PDB entry 6MAJ | X-ray diffraction, 2.14 A resolution | chains A and B

== Chain A ==
Molecule: Histone acetyltransferase KAT7
Organism: Homo sapiens
Notes: EC 2.3.1.48
Reference sequence: O95251 (KAT7_HUMAN), isoform O95251-3; residues 336-609 here correspond to UniProt positions 167-440 (UniProt number = residue number - 169)
Chain sequence (279 residues; each row starts with the number of its first residue):
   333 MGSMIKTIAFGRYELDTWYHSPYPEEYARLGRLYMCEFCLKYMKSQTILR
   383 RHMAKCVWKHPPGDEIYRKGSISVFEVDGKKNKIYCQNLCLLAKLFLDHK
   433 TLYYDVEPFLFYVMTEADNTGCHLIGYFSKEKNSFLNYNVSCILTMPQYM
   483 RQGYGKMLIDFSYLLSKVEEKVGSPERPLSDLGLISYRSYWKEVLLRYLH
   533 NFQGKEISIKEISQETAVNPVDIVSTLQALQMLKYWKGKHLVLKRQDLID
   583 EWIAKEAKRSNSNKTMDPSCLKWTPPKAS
Unresolved in the structure: 333-334, 589-594, 608-611
Modified residues: K432 (N(6)-acetyllysine; ALY)
Sequence notes: initiating methionine (333); expression tag (334-335, 610-611)
Ion coordination: Zn2+: C368, C371, H384, C388
Ligand contacts: JAV (4-fluoro-N'-[(3-hydroxyphenyl)sulfonyl]-5-methyl[1,1'-biphenyl]-3-carbohydrazide): W350, F428, L429, I475, L476, T477, Y481, M482, R483, Q484, G485, Y486, G487, K488, I491, S512, L514, G515, S518, Y519, S521, Y522, E525
What the authors report for this chain:
  - binding site for JAV: K488, E525
  - catalytic residues: E508 (citing earlier work)

== Chain B ==
Molecule: BRD1 protein
Organism: Homo sapiens
Reference sequence: Q86X06 (Q86X06_HUMAN); numbering as in UniProt (aligned over 31-80)
Chain sequence (52 residues; numbered 29 to 80; the number before each row is that of its first residue):
    29 GSLTYAQAQGMVEIEIEGRLHRISIFDPLEIILEDDLTAQEMSECNSNKE
    79 NS
Unresolved in the structure: 29-37, 44-47, 62-80
Sequence notes: expression tag (29-30)

== Chain A / chain B interface ==
Contacting residue pairs (31; chain A residue first):
  F534(A) - I59(B)  hydrophobic
  G536(A) - I59(B)
  K537(A) - E58(B)
  K537(A) - I59(B)  hydrogen bond (backbone-backbone)
  E538(A) - P56(B)
  E538(A) - L57(B)
  E538(A) - E58(B)
  E538(A) - I59(B)
  I539(A) - D55(B)
  I539(A) - P56(B)
  I539(A) - L57(B)  hydrogen bond (backbone-backbone)
  I539(A) - I59(B)  hydrophobic
  S540(A) - I53(B)
  S540(A) - F54(B)
  S540(A) - D55(B)
  I541(A) - I53(B)  hydrogen bond (backbone-backbone)
  I541(A) - L57(B)  hydrophobic
  K542(A) - I53(B)  hydrogen bond (backbone-backbone)
  K542(A) - F54(B)
  P552(A) - I53(B)  hydrophobic
  Y567(A) - H49(B)
  K571(A) - E58(B)  salt bridge
  H572(A) - L57(B)
  L573(A) - E58(B)
  V574(A) - L57(B)
  V574(A) - E58(B)  hydrogen bond (backbone-backbone)
  V574(A) - I59(B)
  V574(A) - I60(B)  hydrogen bond (backbone-backbone)
  L575(A) - L61(B)
  K576(A) - I59(B)
  K576(A) - I60(B)  hydrogen bond (backbone-backbone)
Also at the interface, not in a pair above, chain A (19 interface residues in all): L531, V553, V556
Also at the interface, not in a pair above, chain B (13 interface residues in all): V40, I42, I51

== Summary ==
Chain A and chain B form an interface of 19 and 13 residues respectively, with 7 hydrogen bonds and 1 salt
bridge. Polar contacts include K571(A)-E58(B), K537(A)-I59(B) and I539(A)-L57(B). Ligands of chain A: compound
JAV. The paper reports the catalytic residue E508(A); a binding site for JAV at K488(A) and E525(A).
Chain A is Histone acetyltransferase KAT7 and chain B is BRD1 protein, both from Homo sapiens; the structure,
HBO1 is required for the maintenance of leukaemia stem cells, was determined by X-ray diffraction (same
publication as 6MAK).
